PDB entry 2NX5 | X-ray diffraction, 2.70 A resolution | chains A and E of the 5 polymer chains in the assembly

# Chain A
Molecule: HLA-B35
From: Homo sapiens
UniProt: O19626 (O19626_HUMAN); residues 1-276 here correspond to UniProt positions 25-300 (UniProt number = residue number + 24)
Sequence (276 residues; numbered 1 to 276; the number before each row is that of its first residue):
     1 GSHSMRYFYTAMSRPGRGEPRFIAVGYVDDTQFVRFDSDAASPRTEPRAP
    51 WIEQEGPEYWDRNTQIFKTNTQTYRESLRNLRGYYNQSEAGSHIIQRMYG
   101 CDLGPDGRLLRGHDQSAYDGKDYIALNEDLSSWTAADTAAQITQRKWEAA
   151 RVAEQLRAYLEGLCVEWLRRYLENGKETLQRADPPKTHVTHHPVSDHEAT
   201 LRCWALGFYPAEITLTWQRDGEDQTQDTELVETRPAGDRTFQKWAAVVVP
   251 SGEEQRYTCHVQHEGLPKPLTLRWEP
Cystine bridges: C101-C164, C203-C259

# Chain E
Molecule: ELS4 TCR beta chain
From: Homo sapiens
Sequence (243 residues; numbered 1 to 247; 4 numbers in that range are skipped by the numbering (no residue carries them; nothing is unmodelled there); the number before each row is that of its first residue):
     1 DAGITQSPRHKVTETGTPVTLRCHQTENHRYMYWYRQDPGHGLRLIHYSY
    51 GVKDTDKGEVSD
    64 GYSVSRSKTEDFLLTLESATSSQTSVYFCATGTGDSNQ
   105 PQHFGDGTRLSILEDLNKVFPPEVAVFEPSEAEISHTQKATLVCLATGFF
   155 PDHVELSWWVNGKEVHSGVCTDPQPLKEQPALNDSRYALSSRLRVSATFW
   205 QNPRNHFRCQVQFYGLSENDEWTQDRAKPVTQIVSAEAWGRAD
Cystine bridges: C23-C92, C148-C213

# Interface between chain A and chain E
Pairs across the interface (15):
  Q65(A) - Y31(E)  hydrogen bond
  Q65(A) - Y48(E)  hydrogen bond
  Q65(A) - Y50(E)
  K68(A) - Y50(E)
  K68(A) - D54(E)  salt bridge
  T69(A) - R30(E)  hydrogen bond (backbone-side chain)
  T69(A) - Y31(E)
  T73(A) - R30(E)  hydrogen bond
  A150(A) - N100(E)  hydrogen bond (backbone-side chain)
  A150(A) - Q101(E)  hydrogen bond (backbone-side chain)
  R151(A) - N100(E)  hydrogen bond (backbone-side chain)
  E154(A) - N100(E)  hydrogen bond
  Q155(A) - D98(E)  hydrogen bond
  Q155(A) - S99(E)
  Q155(A) - N100(E)  hydrogen bond

# Overview
8 residues of chain A face 9 of chain E across their interface; the contacts include 10 hydrogen bonds and 1
salt bridge. Polar contacts include K68(A)-D54(E), Q65(A)-Y31(E) and Q65(A)-Y48(E).
Chain A is HLA-B35 and chain E is ELS4 TCR beta chain, both from Homo sapiens; the structure, Crystal
structure of ELS4 TCR bound to HLA-B*3501 presenting EBV peptide EPLPQGQLTAY at 1.7A, was determined by X-ray
diffraction together with 2NW2 and 2NW3 from the same study.
